Entry 8AN1 (electron microscopy, 3.93 A resolution); this record covers chains A and B of the 18 polymer chains in the assembly.

== Chain A (and B) ==
Molecule: Citrate synthase
Source organism: Synechococcus elongatus PCC 7942
Notes: chain B of this document is another copy of the same molecule, construct and numbering; everything in this record applies to it too
Reference sequence: Q31QM5 (Q31QM5_SYNE7); numbering as in UniProt (aligned over 1-386)
Amino-acid sequence (394 residues; each row starts with the number of its first residue):
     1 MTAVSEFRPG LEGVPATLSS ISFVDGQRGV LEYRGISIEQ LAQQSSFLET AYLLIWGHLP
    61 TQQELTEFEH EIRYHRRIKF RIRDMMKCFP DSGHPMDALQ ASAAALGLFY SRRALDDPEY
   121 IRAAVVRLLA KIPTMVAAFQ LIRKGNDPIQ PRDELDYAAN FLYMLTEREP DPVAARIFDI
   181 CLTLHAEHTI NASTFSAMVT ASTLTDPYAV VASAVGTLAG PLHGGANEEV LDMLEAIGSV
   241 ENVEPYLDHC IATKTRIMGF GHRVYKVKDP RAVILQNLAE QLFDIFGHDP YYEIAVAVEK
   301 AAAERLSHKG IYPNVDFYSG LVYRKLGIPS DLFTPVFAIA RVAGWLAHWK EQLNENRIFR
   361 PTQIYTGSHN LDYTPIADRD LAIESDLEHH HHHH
Not modelled in the structure: 1-20, 46, 113-118, 220-225, 239, 262-269, 287-289, 307-312, 356-394
Construct notes: expression tag (387-394)
Reported in the primary citation:
  - mutagenesis - L18Q: unchanged catalytic activity on saturating substrate conditions

== How chain A and chain B interact ==
Residue-residue contacts - 30 pairs, chain A then chain B:
  Arg-81(A) with Cys-88(B), hydrogen bond
  Met-85(A) with Met-85(B), hydrophobic; Cys-88(B), hydrophobic
  Cys-88(A) with Arg-81(B)
  Phe-89(A) with Met-85(B), hydrophobic; Leu-108(B), hydrophobic
  Pro-90(A) with Phe-109(B), hydrophobic
  Asp-97(A) with Gly-107(B); Leu-108(B)
  Gln-100(A) with Ala-212(B)
  Ala-101(A) with Ala-104(B), hydrophobic
  Ala-104(A) with Gln-100(B); Ala-101(B), hydrophobic
  Gly-107(A) with Asp-97(B)
  Leu-108(A) with Phe-89(B), hydrophobic; Gly-93(B); His-94(B); Asp-97(B); Ala-98(B)
  Phe-109(A) with Pro-90(B), hydrophobic
  Ala-192(A) with Thr-203(B)
  Val-199(A) with Val-199(B), hydrophobic
  Thr-200(A) with Thr-217(B)
  Thr-203(A) with Thr-217(B)
  Thr-205(A) with Gly-216(B); Ala-219(B)
  Ala-212(A) with Gln-100(B)
  Ser-213(A) with Ser-213(B)
  Gly-216(A) with Thr-205(B)
  Thr-217(A) with Thr-200(B)
Also at the interface, not in a pair above, chain A (27 interface residues in all): Ala-98, Ala-105, Ser-196, Asp-206, Ala-209, Ala-219
Also at the interface, not in a pair above, chain B (27 interface residues in all): Ser-196, Asp-206, Ala-209

== In short ==
The chain A/chain B interface involves 27 residues from each chain, with 1 hydrogen bond. The hydrogen-bonded
pair is Arg-81(A)/Cys-88(B). From the paper: L18Q of chain A leaves catalytic activity on saturating substrate
conditions unchanged.
Chain A and chain B are both Citrate synthase (Synechococcus elongatus PCC 7942); the structure, Structure of
a first level Sierpinski triangle formed by a citrate synthase, was determined by electron microscopy,
deposited together with 8BP7, 8BEI, 8RJK and 8RJL.
